Entry 3WQ4 (X-ray diffraction, 1.90 A resolution); this record covers chain A.

Chain A:
Name: Beta-primeverosidase
From: Camellia sinensis
Notes: EC 3.2.1.149
Reference sequence: Q7X9A9 (Q7X9A9_CAMSI); numbering as in UniProt (aligned over 1-507)
Chain sequence (507 residues; row label = number of the first residue in the row):
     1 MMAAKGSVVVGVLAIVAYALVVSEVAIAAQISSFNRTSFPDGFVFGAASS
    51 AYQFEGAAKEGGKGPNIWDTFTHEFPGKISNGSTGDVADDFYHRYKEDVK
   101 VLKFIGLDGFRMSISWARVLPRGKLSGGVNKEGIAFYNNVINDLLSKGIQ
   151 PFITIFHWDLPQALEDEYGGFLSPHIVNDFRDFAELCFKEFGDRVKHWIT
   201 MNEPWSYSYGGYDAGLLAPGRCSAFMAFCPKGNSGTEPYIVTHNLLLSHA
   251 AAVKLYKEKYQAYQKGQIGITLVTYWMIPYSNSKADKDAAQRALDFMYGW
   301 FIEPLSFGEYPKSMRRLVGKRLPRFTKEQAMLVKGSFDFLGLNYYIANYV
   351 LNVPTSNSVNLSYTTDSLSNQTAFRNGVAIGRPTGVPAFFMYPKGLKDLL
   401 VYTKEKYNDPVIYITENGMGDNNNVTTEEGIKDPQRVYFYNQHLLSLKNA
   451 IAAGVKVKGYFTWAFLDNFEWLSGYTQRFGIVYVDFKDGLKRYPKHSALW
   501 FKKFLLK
Unresolved in the structure: 1-32
Disulfide bonds: C222-C229
Covalently attached groups: N-acetylglucosamine (NAG) linked to N35
What the authors report for this chain:
  - post-translational modification sites: N35, N424
  - specificity-determining residues: F389, S473, Q477 (proposed by the authors, not directly observed)

Overview:
Covalently linked N-acetylglucosamine: at N35. From the paper: specificity determinants F389, S473 and Q477;
modification sites N35 and N424.
Chain A is Beta-primeverosidase (Camellia sinensis); the structure, Crystal structure of beta-primeverosidase,
was determined by X-ray diffraction, deposited together with 3WQ5 and 3WQ6.
